PDB entry 4Y9C | X-ray diffraction, 1.49 A resolution | chains A and B

# Chain A (and B)
Protein: Transthyretin
Source organism: Homo sapiens
Notes: chain B of this document is another copy of the same molecule, construct and numbering; everything in this record applies to it too
Reference sequence: P02766 (TTHY_HUMAN); residues -19 to 127 here correspond to UniProt positions 1-147 (UniProt number = residue number + 20)
Chain sequence (159 residues; row label = number of the first residue in the row; numbers below 1 keep their minus sign (Met-31 is residue -31)):
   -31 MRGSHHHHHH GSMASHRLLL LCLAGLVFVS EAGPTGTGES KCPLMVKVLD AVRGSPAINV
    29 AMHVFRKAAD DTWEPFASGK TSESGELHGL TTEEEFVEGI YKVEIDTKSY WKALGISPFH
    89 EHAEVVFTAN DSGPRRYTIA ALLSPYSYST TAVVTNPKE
Unresolved in the structure: -31 to 9, 125-127 (chain B: -31 to 9, 101-103, 125-127)
Sequence notes: expression tag (-31 to -20); engineered mutation Met30 (Val50 in P02766)
Curated features (UniProtKB/Swiss-Prot):
  - binding site (L-thyroxine): Lys15, Glu54, Ser117
  - modified residue: Cys10 (Sulfocysteine), Glu42 (4-carboxyglutamate), Ser52 (Phosphoserine)
  - glycosylation: Asn98 (N-linked (GlcNAc...) asparagine)
Ligand contacts: alpha-Mangostin (MKS; 1,3,6-trihydroxy-7-methoxy-2,8-bis(3-methylbut-2-en-1-yl)-9H-xanthen-9-one): Lys15, Leu17, Pro24, Ser52, Thr106, Ala108, Ala109, Leu110, Ser117, Thr118, Thr119, Val121

# Interface between chain A and chain B
Pairs across the interface (43):
  Ile68(A) - Glu89(B)
  Lys76(A) - Thr96(B)
  Phe87(A) - Phe95(B)
  Phe87(A) - Thr96(B)
  Phe87(A) - Tyr105(B)  hydrophobic
  Phe87(A) - Ile107(B)  hydrophobic
  Phe87(A) - Ala120(B)  hydrophobic
  His88(A) - Val93(B)
  His88(A) - Val94(B)
  His88(A) - Thr118(B)
  Glu89(A) - Ile68(B)
  Glu89(A) - Val94(B)  hydrogen bond (backbone-backbone)
  Glu89(A) - Thr96(B)  hydrogen bond
  His90(A) - Val94(B)
  Glu92(A) - Glu92(B)
  Glu92(A) - Val94(B)
  Glu92(A) - Tyr116(B)  hydrogen bond (backbone-side chain)
  Val93(A) - His88(B)
  Val94(A) - His88(B)
  Val94(A) - Glu89(B)  hydrogen bond (backbone-backbone)
  Val94(A) - His90(B)
  Phe95(A) - Phe87(B)  hydrophobic
  Thr96(A) - Glu89(B)  hydrogen bond
  Tyr105(A) - Phe87(B)  hydrophobic
  Ile107(A) - Phe87(B)  hydrophobic
  Tyr114(A) - Thr119(B)  hydrogen bond (backbone-side chain)
  Tyr114(A) - Ala120(B)  hydrogen bond (backbone-backbone)
  Ser115(A) - Thr118(B)  hydrogen bond (side chain-backbone)
  Ser115(A) - Thr119(B)  hydrogen bond
  Tyr116(A) - Glu92(B)  hydrogen bond (side chain-backbone)
  Tyr116(A) - Ser117(B)
  Tyr116(A) - Thr118(B)  hydrogen bond (backbone-backbone)
  Ser117(A) - Tyr116(B)
  Ser117(A) - Ser117(B)
  Thr118(A) - His88(B)
  Thr118(A) - Ser115(B)  hydrogen bond (backbone-side chain)
  Thr118(A) - Tyr116(B)  hydrogen bond (backbone-backbone)
  Thr119(A) - Tyr114(B)  hydrogen bond (side chain-backbone)
  Thr119(A) - Ser115(B)  hydrogen bond
  Ala120(A) - Phe87(B)  hydrophobic
  Ala120(A) - Tyr114(B)  hydrogen bond (backbone-backbone)
  Val122(A) - Phe87(B)  hydrophobic
  Val122(A) - Tyr114(B)  hydrophobic
Other interface residues (no listed pair), chain B (21 interface residues in all): Lys76, Val122

# In short
Chain A and chain B each contribute 21 residues to their interface; the contacts include 16 hydrogen bonds.
Polar pairs include Glu89(A)-Thr96(B), Glu92(A)-Tyr116(B) and Tyr114(A)-Thr119(B). Chain A binds
alpha-Mangostin. From UniProt: 3 L-thyroxine-binding residues on chain A.
Chain A and chain B are both Transthyretin (Homo sapiens); the structure, Crystal structure of V30M mutated
transthyretin with bromide in complex with alpha-mangostin, was determined by X-ray diffraction together with
4Y9B, 4Y9E, 4Y9F and 4Y9G from the same study.
